PDB entry 5GSD | X-ray diffraction, 2.30 A resolution | chains A and B of the 3 polymer chains in the assembly

# Chain A
Name: HLA class I histocompatibility antigen, A-11 alpha chain
Source organism: Homo sapiens
UniProtKB: P13746 (1A11_HUMAN); residues 1-275 here correspond to UniProt positions 25-299 (UniProt number = residue number + 24)
Amino-acid sequence (275 residues; each row starts with the number of its first residue):
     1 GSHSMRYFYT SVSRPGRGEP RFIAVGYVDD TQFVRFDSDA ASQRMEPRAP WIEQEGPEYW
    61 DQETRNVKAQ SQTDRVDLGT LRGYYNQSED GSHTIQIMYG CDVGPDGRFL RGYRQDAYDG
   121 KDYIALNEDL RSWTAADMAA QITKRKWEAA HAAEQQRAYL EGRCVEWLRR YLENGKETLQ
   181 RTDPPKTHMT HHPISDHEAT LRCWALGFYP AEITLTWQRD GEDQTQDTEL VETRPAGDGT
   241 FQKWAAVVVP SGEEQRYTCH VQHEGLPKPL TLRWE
Disordered / not traced: 275
Cystine bridges: C101-C164, C203-C259

# Chain B
Name: Beta-2-microglobulin
Source organism: Homo sapiens
UniProtKB: P61769 (B2MG_HUMAN); residues 1-99 here correspond to UniProt positions 21-119 (UniProt number = residue number + 20)
Amino-acid sequence (99 residues; numbered 1 to 99; the number before each row is that of its first residue):
     1 IQRTPKIQVY SRHPAENGKS NFLNCYVSGF HPSDIEVDLL KNGERIEKVE HSDLSFSKDW
    61 SFYLLYYTEF TPTEKDEYAC RVNHVTLSQP KIVKWDRDM
Cystine bridges: C25-C80

# How chain A and chain B interact
Residue-residue contacts (54; chain A residue first):
  F8(A) - S55(B)
  F8(A) - F56(B)  hydrophobic
  Y9(A) - F56(B)
  T10(A) - F56(B)
  T10(A) - F62(B)
  V12(A) - S33(B)
  I23(A) - L54(B)  hydrophobic
  V25(A) - D53(B)
  V25(A) - L54(B)
  V25(A) - S55(B)
  Y27(A) - S55(B)
  Y27(A) - Y63(B)  hydrogen bond
  Q32(A) - D53(B)  hydrogen bond
  R35(A) - D53(B)  salt bridge
  R48(A) - D53(B)  salt bridge
  Q96(A) - H31(B)  hydrogen bond
  Q96(A) - F56(B)
  Q96(A) - W60(B)  hydrogen bond (side chain-backbone)
  Q96(A) - F62(B)
  I97(A) - F56(B)
  Q115(A) - W60(B)
  D116(A) - W60(B)
  A117(A) - W60(B)  hydrophobic
  D119(A) - H31(B)
  G120(A) - R3(B)  hydrogen bond (backbone-side chain)
  G120(A) - H31(B)  hydrogen bond (backbone-side chain)
  G120(A) - W60(B)
  D122(A) - W60(B)  hydrogen bond
  T190(A) - D98(B)  hydrogen bond
  H192(A) - D98(B)  salt bridge
  R202(A) - D98(B)  salt bridge
  W204(A) - D98(B)  hydrogen bond
  W204(A) - M99(B)
  V231(A) - Q8(B)
  E232(A) - K6(B)  salt bridge
  E232(A) - Q8(B)  hydrogen bond (backbone-side chain)
  E232(A) - Y26(B)
  E232(A) - S28(B)  hydrogen bond
  R234(A) - Q8(B)  hydrogen bond
  R234(A) - Y10(B)
  R234(A) - Y26(B)
  R234(A) - M99(B)  hydrogen bond (side chain-backbone)
  P235(A) - Y10(B)  hydrogen bond (backbone-side chain)
  P235(A) - Y26(B)
  P235(A) - L65(B)  hydrophobic
  A236(A) - R12(B)  hydrogen bond (backbone-side chain)
  A236(A) - N24(B)  hydrogen bond (backbone-side chain)
  G237(A) - R12(B)  hydrogen bond (backbone-side chain)
  G237(A) - L65(B)
  D238(A) - R12(B)
  Q242(A) - Y10(B)
  Q242(A) - S11(B)
  Q242(A) - R12(B)  hydrogen bond (side chain-backbone)
  W244(A) - M99(B)  hydrogen bond (side chain-backbone)
Interface residues without a listed pair, chain A (37 interface residues in all): T94, M98, K121, L206, E229, T233
Interface residues without a listed pair, chain B (25 interface residues in all): I1, H13, P14, D59

# Summary
37 residues of chain A face 25 of chain B across their interface, with 19 hydrogen bonds and 5 salt bridges.
Among the polar pairs are R35(A)-D53(B), R48(A)-D53(B) and H192(A)-D98(B).
Chain A is HLA class I histocompatibility antigen, A-11 alpha chain and chain B is Beta-2-microglobulin, both
from Homo sapiens; the structure, Crystal structure of LMP2 peptide from EBV in complex with HLA-A*11:01, was
determined by X-ray diffraction (same publication as 5GRD and 5GRG).
